8P6X - chains H and I of the 3 polymer chains in the assembly; structure by electron microscopy, 1.90 A resolution.

# Chain H
Molecule: CDK-activating kinase assembly factor MAT1
From: Homo sapiens
UniProtKB: P51948 (MAT1_HUMAN), isoform P51948-1; residues 220-309 here = UniProt positions 220-309
Chain sequence (93 residues; row label = number of the first residue in the row):
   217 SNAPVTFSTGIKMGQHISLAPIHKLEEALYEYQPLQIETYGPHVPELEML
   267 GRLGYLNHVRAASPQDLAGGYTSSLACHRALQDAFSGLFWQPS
Disordered / not traced: 217-243, 309
Construct notes: expression tag (217-219)

# Chain I
Molecule: Cyclin-H
From: Homo sapiens
UniProtKB: P51946 (CCNH_HUMAN); residues 1-323 here = UniProt positions 1-323
Chain sequence (324 residues; numbered 0 to 323; the number before each row is that of its first residue; numbering starts at 0):
     0 XMYHNSSQKRHWTFSSEEQLARLRADANRKFRCKAVANGKVLPNDPVFLE
    50 PHEEMTLCKYYEKRLLEFCSVFKPAMPRSVVGTACMYFKRFYLNNSVMEY
   100 HPRIIMLTCAFLACKVDEFNVSSPQFVGNLRESPLGQEKALEQILEYELL
   150 LIQQLNFHLIVHNPYRPFEGFLIDLKTRYPILENPEILRKTADDFLNRIA
   200 LTDAYLLYTPSQIALTAILSSASRAGITMESYLSESLMLKENRTCLSQLL
   250 DIMKSMRNLVKKYEPPRSEEVAVLKQKLERCHSAELALNVITKKRKGYED
   300 DDYVSKKSKHEEEEWTDDDLVESL
Disordered / not traced: 39-43, 285-323
Construct notes: acetylation (0)
Modified positions: ACE (acetyl group) at position 0
Curated features (UniProtKB/Swiss-Prot):
  - modified residue: S5 (Phosphoserine), S132 (Phosphoserine), S304 (Phosphoserine), T315 (Phosphothreonine), S322 (Phosphoserine)
  - mutagenesis: S5 (S5A: No effect on the transcriptional activity of the reconstituted TFIIH complex), S304 (S304A: No effect on the transcriptional activity of the reconstituted TFIIH complex)

# Chain H / chain I interface
Residue-residue contacts - 53 pairs, chain H then chain I:
  I253(H) - H3(I)
  E254(H) - H3(I)
  T255(H) - H3(I)
  Y256(H) - H3(I)
  Y256(H) - K8(I)
  P258(H) - L236(I)  hydrophobic
  L269(H) - T176(I)
  G270(H) - T176(I)
  Y271(H) - D173(I)  hydrogen bond
  Y271(H) - T176(I)
  Y271(H) - R177(I)  hydrogen bond
  H274(H) - K175(I)  hydrogen bond (side chain-backbone)
  H274(H) - T176(I)
  V275(H) - I172(I)  hydrophobic
  C293(H) - I172(I)  hydrophobic
  R295(H) - R165(I)
  A296(H) - R165(I)
  A296(H) - G169(I)
  A296(H) - I172(I)  hydrophobic
  L297(H) - G169(I)
  Q298(H) - M1(I)
  D299(H) - M1(I)
  D299(H) - R165(I)  salt bridge
  D299(H) - P166(I)
  A300(H) - P166(I)
  A300(H) - G169(I)
  A300(H) - F170(I)
  A300(H) - S210(I)
  F301(H) - F170(I)  hydrophobic
  F301(H) - D173(I)
  F301(H) - R177(I)
  S302(H) - Y2(I)
  S302(H) - H3(I)  hydrogen bond
  S302(H) - S210(I)  hydrogen bond (backbone-side chain)
  G303(H) - T208(I)  hydrogen bond (backbone-side chain)
  G303(H) - S210(I)  hydrogen bond (backbone-side chain)
  G303(H) - Q211(I)  hydrogen bond (backbone-side chain)
  L304(H) - F170(I)  hydrophobic
  L304(H) - S210(I)  hydrogen bond (backbone-side chain)
  L304(H) - Q211(I)  hydrogen bond (backbone-side chain)
  L304(H) - L214(I)  hydrophobic
  L304(H) - L248(I)
  F305(H) - L238(I)  hydrophobic
  F305(H) - C244(I)  hydrophobic
  W306(H) - Y2(I)
  W306(H) - K8(I)
  W306(H) - T12(I)
  W306(H) - T208(I)
  W306(H) - Q211(I)  hydrogen bond (backbone-side chain)
  Q307(H) - Q247(I)
  P308(H) - T12(I)
  P308(H) - F13(I)
  P308(H) - L206(I)
Interface residues without a listed pair, chain I (30 interface residues in all): ACE_0, N4, S14, Y231, I251

# Summary
25 residues of chain H and 30 residues of chain I are in contact; the contacts include 11 hydrogen bonds and 1
salt bridge. Polar pairs include D299(H)-R165(I), Y271(H)-D173(I) and Y271(H)-R177(I). Curated annotation
(UniProt) lists 2 mutagenesis sites on chain I.
Here chain H is CDK-activating kinase assembly factor MAT1 and chain I is Cyclin-H, both from Homo sapiens.
Entry 8P6X (Cryo-EM structure of CAK in complex with inhibitor BS-194) was determined by electron microscopy,
deposited together with 8ORM, 8P6V, 8P6W, 8P6Y, 8P6Z, 8P70 and 11 further entries.
